9BW0 - chains B and C of the 14 polymer chains in the assembly; structure by X-ray diffraction, 3.51 A resolution.

== Chain B ==
Molecule: DNA-directed RNA polymerase subunit beta
Source organism: Saccharomyces cerevisiae
Notes: EC 2.7.7.6
UniProtKB: A0A6A5Q4H2 (A0A6A5Q4H2_YEASX); numbering as in UniProt (aligned over 1-1224)
Sequence (1224 residues; numbered 1 to 1224; the number before each row is that of its first residue):
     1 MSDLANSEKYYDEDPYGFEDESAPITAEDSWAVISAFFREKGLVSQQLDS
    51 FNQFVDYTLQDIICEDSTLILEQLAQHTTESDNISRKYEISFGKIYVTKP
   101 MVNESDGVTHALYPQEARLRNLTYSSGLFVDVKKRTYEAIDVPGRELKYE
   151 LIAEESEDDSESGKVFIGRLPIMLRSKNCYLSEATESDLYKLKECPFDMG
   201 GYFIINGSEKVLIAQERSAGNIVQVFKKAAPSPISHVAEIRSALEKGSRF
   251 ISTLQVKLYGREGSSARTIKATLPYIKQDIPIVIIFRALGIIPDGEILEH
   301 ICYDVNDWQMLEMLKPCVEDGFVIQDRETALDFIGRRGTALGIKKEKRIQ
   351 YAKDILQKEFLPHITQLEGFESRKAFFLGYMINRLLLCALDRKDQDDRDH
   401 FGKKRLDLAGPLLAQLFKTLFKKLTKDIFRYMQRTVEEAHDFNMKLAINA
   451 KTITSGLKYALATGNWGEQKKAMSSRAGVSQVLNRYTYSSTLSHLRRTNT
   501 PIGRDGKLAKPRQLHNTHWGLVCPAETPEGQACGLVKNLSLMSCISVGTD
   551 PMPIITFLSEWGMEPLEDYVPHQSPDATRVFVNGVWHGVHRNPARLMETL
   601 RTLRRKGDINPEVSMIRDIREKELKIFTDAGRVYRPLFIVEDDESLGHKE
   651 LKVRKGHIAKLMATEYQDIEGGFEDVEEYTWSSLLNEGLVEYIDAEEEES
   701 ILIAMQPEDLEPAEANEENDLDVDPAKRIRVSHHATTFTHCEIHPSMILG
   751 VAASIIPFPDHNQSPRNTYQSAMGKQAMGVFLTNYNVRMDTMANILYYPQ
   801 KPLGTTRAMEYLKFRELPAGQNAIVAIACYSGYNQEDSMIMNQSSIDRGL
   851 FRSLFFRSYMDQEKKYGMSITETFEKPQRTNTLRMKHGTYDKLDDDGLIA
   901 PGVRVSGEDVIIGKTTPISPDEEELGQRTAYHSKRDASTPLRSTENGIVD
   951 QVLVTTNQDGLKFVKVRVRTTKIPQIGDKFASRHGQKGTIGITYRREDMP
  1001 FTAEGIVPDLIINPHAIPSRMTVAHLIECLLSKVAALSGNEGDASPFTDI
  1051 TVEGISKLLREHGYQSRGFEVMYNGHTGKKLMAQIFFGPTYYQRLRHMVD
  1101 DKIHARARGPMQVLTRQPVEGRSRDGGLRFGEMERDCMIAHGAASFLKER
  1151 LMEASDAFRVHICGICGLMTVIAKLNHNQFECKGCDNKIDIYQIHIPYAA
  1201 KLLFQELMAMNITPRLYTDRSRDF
Not modelled in the structure: 1-19, 65-89, 133-164, 336-347, 434-445, 503-509, 643-650, 667-679, 713-725, 879-883, 918-933
Ion coordination: Zn2+: Cys1163, Cys1166, Cys1185
Reported in the primary citation:
  - mutagenesis - E529A, E529D, Y769F: increased catalytic activity (citing earlier work)
  - mutagenesis - E529Q: decreased catalytic activity (citing earlier work)

== Chain C ==
Molecule: DNA-directed RNA polymerase II subunit RPB3
Source organism: Saccharomyces cerevisiae
UniProtKB: A0A6A5Q0Z3 (A0A6A5Q0Z3_YEASX); residue numbers follow UniProt; this construct covers 1-318
Sequence (318 residues; each row starts with the number of its first residue):
     1 MSEEGPQVKIREASKDNVDFILSNVDLAMANSLRRVMIAEIPTLAIDSVE
    51 VETNTTVLADEFIAHRLGLIPLQSMDIEQLEYSRDCFCEDHCDKCSVVLT
   101 LQAFGESESTTNVYSKDLVIVSNLMGRNIGHPIIQDKEGNGVLICKLRKG
   151 QELKLTCVAKKGIAKEHAKWGPAAAIEFEYDPWNKLKHTDYWYEQDSAKE
   201 WPQSKNCEYEDPPNEGDPFDYKAQADTFYMNVESVGSIPVDQVVVRGIDT
   251 LQKKVASILLALTQMDQDKVNFASGDNNTASNMLGSNEDVMMTGAEQDPY
   301 SNASQMGNTGSGGYDNAW
Not modelled in the structure: 1-2, 269-318
Ion coordination: Zn2+: Cys86, Cys88, Cys92, Cys95

== How chain B and chain C interact ==
Pairs across the interface - 80 pairs, chain B then chain C:
  Asn786(B) with Val57(C), hydrogen bond (side chain-backbone)
  Tyr797(B) with Glu61(C); Phe62(C)
  Tyr798(B) with Phe62(C); His65(C); Arg66(C), hydrogen bond
  Ser844(B) with Ala168(C)
  Asp847(B) with His65(C); His167(C); Ala168(C)
  Arg848(B) with His65(C); Leu69(C); Ala168(C)
  Gly849(B) with His65(C)
  Arg852(B) with His65(C), hydrogen bond; His167(C)
  Ile948(B) with Glu61(C)
  Arg969(B) with Ala59(C); Asp60(C), salt bridge; Glu61(C), salt bridge
  Thr971(B) with Glu61(C), hydrogen bond
  Arg995(B) with Lys165(C)
  Arg996(B) with Arg34(C), hydrogen bond (backbone-side chain); Ile38(C); Ala173(C); Ala174(C), hydrogen bond (side chain-backbone)
  Glu997(B) with Arg34(C), hydrogen bond (backbone-side chain); Arg35(C), hydrogen bond (backbone-side chain); Ile38(C); Ala39(C)
  Asp998(B) with Arg35(C), salt bridge
  Met999(B) with Arg34(C)
  Phe1001(B) with Arg34(C); Phe178(C), hydrophobic
  Ala1003(B) with Glu177(C); Phe178(C), hydrogen bond (backbone-backbone); Glu179(C)
  Glu1004(B) with Glu177(C)
  Gly1005(B) with Ile176(C)
  Arg1060(B) with Lys199(C), hydrogen bond (side chain-backbone); Glu200(C), hydrogen bond (side chain-backbone); Trp201(C); Pro202(C)
  Gly1063(B) with Pro202(C)
  Tyr1064(B) with Pro202(C)
  Gln1065(B) with Trp192(C); Glu200(C); Trp201(C); Pro202(C)
  Arg1067(B) with Trp192(C); Glu194(C), salt bridge
  Phe1069(B) with Trp201(C)
  Glu1070(B) with Trp201(C)
  Tyr1073(B) with Phe178(C); Glu179(C), hydrogen bond; Tyr180(C), hydrophobic
  Gly1075(B) with Asn31(C); Arg34(C), hydrogen bond (backbone-side chain); Arg35(C), hydrogen bond (backbone-side chain)
  His1076(B) with Asn31(C), hydrogen bond (backbone-side chain)
  Thr1077(B) with Leu27(C); Asn31(C)
  Gly1078(B) with Asn31(C), hydrogen bond (backbone-side chain); Tyr180(C)
  Lys1079(B) with Tyr180(C); His188(C)
  Lys1080(B) with Tyr180(C), hydrogen bond (backbone-side chain); Asp181(C), salt bridge; Asn184(C); His188(C)
  Leu1081(B) with Thr189(C), hydrogen bond (backbone-side chain)
  Met1082(B) with Lys187(C); His188(C); Thr189(C); Asp190(C), hydrogen bond (backbone-backbone)
  Gln1084(B) with Thr189(C), hydrogen bond; Asp190(C), hydrogen bond (side chain-backbone); Tyr191(C); Trp192(C); Trp201(C)
Other interface residues (no listed pair), chain B (45 interface residues in all): Tyr785, Leu854, Thr970, Thr1002, Ser1066, Val1071, Asn1074, Ala1083
Other interface residues (no listed pair), chain C (39 interface residues in all): Ala175, Lys205

== Summary ==
The interface between chain B and chain C involves 45 residues on one side and 39 on the other; the contacts
include 21 hydrogen bonds and 5 salt bridges. Polar pairs include Arg969(B)-Asp60(C), Arg969(B)-Glu61(C) and
Asp998(B)-Arg35(C). The paper reports that E529A, E529D and Y769F of chain B increase catalytic activity;
E529Q of chain B reduces catalytic activity.
Here chain B is DNA-directed RNA polymerase subunit beta and chain C is DNA-directed RNA polymerase II subunit
RPB3, both from Saccharomyces cerevisiae. Entry 9BW0 (RNA Polymerase II - No ATP) was determined by X-ray
diffraction, deposited together with 9BVT, 8U9R and 8U9X.
